Entry 5L5F (X-ray diffraction, 2.50 A resolution); this record covers chains B and C of the 28 polymer chains in the assembly.

[Chain B]
Name: Proteasome subunit alpha type-3
Source organism: Saccharomyces cerevisiae (strain ATCC 204508 / S288c)
Notes: EC 3.4.25.1
Reference sequence: P23638 (PSA3_YEAST); residues 0-257 here correspond to UniProt positions 1-258 (UniProt number = residue number + 1)
Amino-acid sequence (258 residues; numbered 0 to 257; the number before each row is that of its first residue; numbering starts at 0):
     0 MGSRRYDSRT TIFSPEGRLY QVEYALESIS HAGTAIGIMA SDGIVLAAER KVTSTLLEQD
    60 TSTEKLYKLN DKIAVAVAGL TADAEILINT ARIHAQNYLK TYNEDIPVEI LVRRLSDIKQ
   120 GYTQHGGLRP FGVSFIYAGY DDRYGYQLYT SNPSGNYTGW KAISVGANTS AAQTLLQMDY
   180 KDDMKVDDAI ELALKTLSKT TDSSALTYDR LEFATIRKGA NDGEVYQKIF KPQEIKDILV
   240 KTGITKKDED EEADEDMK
Unresolved in the structure: 0, 245-257
UniProt features mapped onto this chain:
  - cross-link (Glycyl lysine isopeptide (Lys-Gly)): Lys99 (interchain with G-Cter in ubiquitin), Lys198 (interchain with G-Cter in ubiquitin), Lys230 (interchain with G-Cter in ubiquitin)

[Chain C]
Name: Proteasome subunit alpha type-4
Source organism: Saccharomyces cerevisiae (strain ATCC 204508 / S288c)
Notes: EC 3.4.25.1
Reference sequence: P40303 (PSA4_YEAST); residues -1 to 252 here correspond to UniProt positions 1-254 (UniProt number = residue number + 2)
Amino-acid sequence (254 residues; row label = number of the first residue in the row; numbers below 1 keep their minus sign (Met-1 is residue -1)):
    -1 MSGYDRALSI FSPDGHIFQV EYALEAVKRG TCAVGVKGKN CVVLGCERRS TLKLQDTRIT
    59 PSKVSKIDSH VVLSFSGLNA DSRILIEKAR VEAQSHRLTL EDPVTVEYLT RYVAGVQQRY
   119 TQSGGVRPFG VSTLIAGFDP RDDEPKLYQT EPSGIYSSWS AQTIGRNSKT VREFLEKNYD
   179 RKEPPATVEE CVKLTVRSLL EVVQTGAKNI EITVVKPDSD IVALSSEEIN QYVTQIEQEK
   239 QEQQEQDKKK KSNH
Unresolved in the structure: -1 to 0, 241-252
UniProt features mapped onto this chain:
  - modified residue: Thr58 (Phosphothreonine)

[How chain B and chain C interact]
Pairs across the interface (73; chain B residue first):
  Arg3(B) - Arg4(C)  hydrogen bond (backbone-side chain)
  Asp6(B) - Tyr2(C)  hydrogen bond
  Asp6(B) - Arg4(C)  salt bridge
  Arg8(B) - Arg4(C)
  Thr10(B) - Leu6(C)
  Thr10(B) - Arg125(C)
  Ile11(B) - Gln17(C)
  Phe12(B) - Gln17(C)  hydrogen bond (backbone-side chain)
  Phe12(B) - Tyr20(C)  hydrophobic
  Phe12(B) - Ala21(C)  hydrophobic
  Phe12(B) - Ala24(C)  hydrophobic
  Phe12(B) - Leu76(C)  hydrophobic
  Phe12(B) - Arg125(C)
  Phe12(B) - Pro126(C)
  Phe12(B) - Gly128(C)
  Ser13(B) - Tyr20(C)
  Pro14(B) - Tyr20(C)  hydrophobic
  Pro14(B) - Glu23(C)
  Glu15(B) - Glu23(C)
  Glu15(B) - Arg27(C)  hydrogen bond (backbone-side chain)
  Gly16(B) - Tyr20(C)
  Gly16(B) - Glu23(C)
  Gly16(B) - Ala24(C)
  Gly16(B) - Arg27(C)  hydrogen bond (backbone-side chain)
  Arg17(B) - Arg27(C)
  Leu18(B) - Arg125(C)
  Met38(B) - Asp54(C)
  Arg112(B) - Arg81(C)
  Ser115(B) - Arg81(C)  hydrogen bond (backbone-side chain)
  Asp116(B) - Arg81(C)  salt bridge
  Gln119(B) - Ala78(C)
  Gln119(B) - Asp79(C)
  Gln119(B) - Ile82(C)
  Thr122(B) - Arg125(C)  hydrogen bond (backbone-side chain)
  Gln123(B) - Tyr118(C)
  Gln123(B) - Gly123(C)
  Gln123(B) - Val124(C)
  Gln123(B) - Arg125(C)  hydrogen bond (backbone-backbone)
  Gln123(B) - Phe127(C)
  His124(B) - Gly123(C)
  His124(B) - Val124(C)
  Gly125(B) - Tyr2(C)
  Gly125(B) - Gly123(C)
  Gly126(B) - Tyr2(C)
  Tyr143(B) - Arg56(C)  hydrogen bond (backbone-side chain)
  Tyr143(B) - Ile57(C)  hydrophobic
  Tyr145(B) - Arg56(C)  hydrogen bond (backbone-side chain)
  Gln146(B) - Ile57(C)
  Leu147(B) - Ile57(C)
  Tyr148(B) - Ile57(C)
  Ser153(B) - Ala78(C)
  Gly154(B) - Ala78(C)
  Gly154(B) - Arg81(C)  hydrogen bond (backbone-side chain)
  Asn155(B) - Asn77(C)
  Asn155(B) - Ala78(C)
  Tyr156(B) - Pro59(C)  hydrophobic
  Tyr156(B) - Arg81(C)
  Gly158(B) - Gln53(C)
  Gly158(B) - Asp54(C)  hydrogen bond (backbone-backbone)
  Gly158(B) - Ile57(C)
  Gly158(B) - Thr58(C)  hydrogen bond (backbone-side chain)
  Trp159(B) - Leu50(C)  hydrophobic
  Trp159(B) - Lys51(C)
  Trp159(B) - Leu52(C)
  Trp159(B) - Gln53(C)
  Trp159(B) - Asp54(C)
  Lys160(B) - Leu52(C)  hydrogen bond (backbone-backbone)
  Lys160(B) - Gln53(C)
  Lys160(B) - Asp54(C)
  Ala161(B) - Leu52(C)
  Gln172(B) - Leu52(C)
  Leu175(B) - Leu52(C)
  Gln176(B) - Leu52(C)
Also at the interface, not in a pair above, chain B (41 interface residues in all): Glu108, Thr157, Tyr179

[Summary]
41 residues of chain B face 31 of chain C across their interface; the contacts include 14 hydrogen bonds and 2
salt bridges. Among the polar pairs are Asp6(B)-Arg4(C), Asp116(B)-Arg81(C) and Arg3(B)-Arg4(C).
Chain B is Proteasome subunit alpha type-3 and chain C is Proteasome subunit alpha type-4, both from
Saccharomyces cerevisiae (strain ATCC 204508 / S288c); the structure, Yeast 20S proteasome with human beta5i
(1-138) and human beta6 (97-111; 118-133) in complex with bortezomib, was determined by X-ray diffraction,
deposited together with 5L52, 5L54, 5L55, 5L5A, 5L5B, 5L5D and 30 further entries.
